8TXR - chains C and a of the 20 polymer chains in the assembly; structure by electron microscopy, 3.80 A resolution.

# Chain C
Protein: Exodeoxyribonuclease 7 large subunit
Organism: Escherichia coli
UniProt: P04994 (EX7L_ECOLI); numbering as in UniProt (aligned over 1-456)
Amino-acid sequence (456 residues; each row starts with the number of its first residue):
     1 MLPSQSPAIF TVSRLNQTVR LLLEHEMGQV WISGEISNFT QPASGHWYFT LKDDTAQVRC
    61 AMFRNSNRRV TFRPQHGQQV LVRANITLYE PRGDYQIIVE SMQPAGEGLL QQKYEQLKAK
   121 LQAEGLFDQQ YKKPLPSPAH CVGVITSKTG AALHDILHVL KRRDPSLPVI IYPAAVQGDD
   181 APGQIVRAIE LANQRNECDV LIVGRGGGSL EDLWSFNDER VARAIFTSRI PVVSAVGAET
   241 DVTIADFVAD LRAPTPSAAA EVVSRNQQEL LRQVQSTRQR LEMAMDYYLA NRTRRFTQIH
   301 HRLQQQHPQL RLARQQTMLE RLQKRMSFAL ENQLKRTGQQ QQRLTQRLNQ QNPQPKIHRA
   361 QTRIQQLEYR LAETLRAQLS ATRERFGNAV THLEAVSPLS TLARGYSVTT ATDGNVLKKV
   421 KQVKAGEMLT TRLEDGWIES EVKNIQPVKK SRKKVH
Not modelled in the structure: 1-7, 105-108, 400-405, 449-456
Construct notes: engineered mutation Ala238 (His in P04994)
Swiss-Prot annotation at these positions:
  - mutagenesis: Phe63 (F63A: About 10% ssDNA-binding by N-terminal domain), Arg64 to Arg69 (About 20% ssDNA-binding by N-terminal domain), Gln96 (Q96A: About 50% ssDNA-binding by N-terminal domain), Asp155 (D155A: Loss of exonuclease activity, reduced ssDNA-binding; D155N: Does not cleave Ec83 msDNA, not lethal on overexpression), Gln177 (Q177A: Wild-type exonuclease activity), Ala188 (A188T: Cleaves EC83 msDNA normally, reduced toxicity on overexpression), Arg205 (R205A: Loss of exonuclease activity, still binds ssDNA), Gly237 (G237R: Does not cleave Ec83 msDNA, 10-fold reduced toxicity on overexpression), Asp241 (D241A: Loss of exonuclease activity, still binds ssDNA), Asp246 (D246A: Wild-type exonuclease activity), Asp250 (D250A: Wild-type exonuclease activity), Thr255 (T255A: Wild-type exonuclease activity), 1 further mutagenesis entry in UniProt

# Chain a
Protein: Exodeoxyribonuclease 7 small subunit
Organism: Escherichia coli
UniProt: P0A8G9 (EX7S_ECOLI); residue numbers follow UniProt; this construct covers 1-80
Amino-acid sequence (80 residues; numbered 1 to 80; the number before each row is that of its first residue):
     1 MPKKNEAPAS FEKALSELEQ IVTRLESGDL PLEEALNEFE RGVQLARQGQ AKLQQAEQRV
    61 QILLSDNEDA SLTPFTPDNE
Not modelled in the structure: 1-8, 56-80

# Chain C / chain a interface
Pairs across the interface (25; chain C residue first):
  Arg265(C) with Ser10(a)
  Gln267(C) with Leu53(a), hydrogen bond (side chain-backbone)
  Leu270(C) with Phe11(a)
  Leu271(C) with Leu53(a), hydrophobic
  Gln273(C) with Leu15(a)
  Gln275(C) with Gln50(a), hydrogen bond
  Thr277(C) with Leu15(a); Leu18(a); Glu19(a), hydrogen bond
  Arg278(C) with Ala46(a)
  Arg280(C) with Glu19(a), salt bridge; Val22(a)
  Leu281(C) with Leu18(a), hydrophobic; Ile21(a), hydrophobic; Leu25(a), hydrophobic; Phe39(a); Gly42(a)
  Met285(C) with Leu36(a), hydrophobic; Phe39(a), hydrophobic
  Tyr288(C) with Leu30(a), hydrogen bond (side chain-backbone); Pro31(a), hydrogen bond (side chain-backbone); Leu32(a); Ala35(a)
  Arg292(C) with Gly28(a), hydrogen bond (side chain-backbone); Leu30(a)
Interface residues without a listed pair, chain C (16 interface residues in all): Val274, Glu282, Ala284
Interface residues without a listed pair, chain a (22 interface residues in all): Glu12, Val43, Gln54

# Summary
The interface between chain C and chain a involves 16 residues on one side and 22 on the other; the contacts
include 6 hydrogen bonds and 1 salt bridge. Polar contacts include Arg280(C)-Glu19(a), Gln267(C)-Leu53(a) and
Gln275(C)-Gln50(a). UniProt lists 19 mutagenesis sites on chain C.
Chain C is Exodeoxyribonuclease 7 large subunit and chain a is Exodeoxyribonuclease 7 small subunit, both from
Escherichia coli; the structure, E. coli ExoVII(H238A), was determined by electron microscopy.
